PDB entry 5MPD | electron microscopy, 4.10 A resolution (low resolution: residue-level contacts below are approximate; hydrogen-bond / salt-bridge calls are withheld) | chains S and R of the 13 polymer chains in the assembly

# Chain S
Protein: 26S proteasome regulatory subunit RPN3
Source organism: Saccharomyces cerevisiae (strain ATCC 204508 / S288c)
UniProtKB: P40016 (RPN3_YEAST); numbering as in UniProt (aligned over 1-523)
Sequence (523 residues; each row starts with the number of its first residue):
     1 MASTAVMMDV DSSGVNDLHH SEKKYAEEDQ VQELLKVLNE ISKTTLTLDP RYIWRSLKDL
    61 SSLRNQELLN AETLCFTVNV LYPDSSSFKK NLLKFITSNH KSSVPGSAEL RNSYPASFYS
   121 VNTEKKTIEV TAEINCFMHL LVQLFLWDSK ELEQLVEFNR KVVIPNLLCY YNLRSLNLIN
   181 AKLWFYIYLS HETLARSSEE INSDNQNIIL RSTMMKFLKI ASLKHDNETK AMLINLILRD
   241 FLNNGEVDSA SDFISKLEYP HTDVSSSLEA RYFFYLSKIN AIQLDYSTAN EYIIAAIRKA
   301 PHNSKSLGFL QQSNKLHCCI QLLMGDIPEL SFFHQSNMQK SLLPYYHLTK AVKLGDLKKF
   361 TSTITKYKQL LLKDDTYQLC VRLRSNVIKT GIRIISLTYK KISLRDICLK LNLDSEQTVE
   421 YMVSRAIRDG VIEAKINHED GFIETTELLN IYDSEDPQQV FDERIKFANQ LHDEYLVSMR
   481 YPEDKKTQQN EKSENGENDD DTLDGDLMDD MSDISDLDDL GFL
Unresolved in the structure: 1-17, 493-523

# Chain R
Protein: 26S proteasome regulatory subunit RPN7
Source organism: Saccharomyces cerevisiae (strain ATCC 204508 / S288c)
UniProtKB: Q06103 (RPN7_YEAST); residues 1-429 here = UniProt positions 1-429
Sequence (429 residues; each row starts with the number of its first residue):
     1 MVDVEEKSQE VEYVDPTVNR VPNYEVSEKA FLLTQSKVSI EQRKEAAEFV LAKIKEEEMA
    61 PYYKYLCEEY LVNNGQSDLE HDEKSDSLNE WIKFDQELYN ELCKKNESKI KELNEKIQKL
   121 EEDDEGELEQ AQAWINLGEY YAQIGDKDNA EKTLGKSLSK AISTGAKIDV MLTIARLGFF
   181 YNDQLYVKEK LEAVNSMIEK GGDWERRNRY KTYYGIHCLA VRNFKEAAKL LVDSLATFTS
   241 IELTSYESIA TYASVTGLFT LERTDLKSKV IDSPELLSLI STTAALQSIS SLTISLYASD
   301 YASYFPYLLE TYANVLIPCK YLNRHADFFV REMRRKVYAQ LLESYKTLSL KSMASAFGVS
   361 VAFLDNDLGK FIPNKQLNCV IDRVNGIVET NRPDNKNAQY HLLVKQGDGL LTKLQKYGAA
   421 VRLTGSDRV
Unresolved in the structure: 1-19, 71-94, 425-429

# Chain S / chain R interface
Pairs across the interface (38; chain S residue first):
  R298(S) - Q415(R)
  R298(S) - K416(R)
  H302(S) - K416(R)
  L397(S) - I372(R)
  L397(S) - K375(R)
  T398(S) - G369(R)
  T398(S) - I372(R)
  T398(S) - V380(R)
  T398(S) - I381(R)
  Y399(S) - D365(R)
  Y399(S) - I381(R)
  Y399(S) - R383(R)
  K400(S) - I381(R)
  K400(S) - D382(R)
  K400(S) - E389(R)
  K401(S) - I381(R)
  K401(S) - D382(R)
  K401(S) - R383(R)
  K401(S) - V384(R)
  K401(S) - N385(R)
  I402(S) - R383(R)
  F442(S) - V384(R)
  N450(S) - P393(R)
  N450(S) - N397(R)
  I451(S) - N397(R)
  Y452(S) - K396(R)
  Y452(S) - N397(R)
  Y452(S) - Y400(R)
  P457(S) - Y400(R)
  V460(S) - Y400(R)
  F461(S) - Y400(R)
  R464(S) - V404(R)
  F467(S) - L411(R)
  L471(S) - Q415(R)
  L471(S) - R422(R)
  E474(S) - R422(R)
  Y475(S) - R422(R)
  S478(S) - R422(R)
Also at the interface, not in a pair above, chain S (22 interface residues in all): L449
Also at the interface, not in a pair above, chain R (25 interface residues in all): P373, C379, N395, H401, D408

# Summary
The interface between chain S and chain R involves 22 residues on one side and 25 on the other.
Here chain S is 26S proteasome regulatory subunit RPN3 and chain R is 26S proteasome regulatory subunit RPN7,
both from Saccharomyces cerevisiae (strain ATCC 204508 / S288c). Entry 5MPD (26S proteasome in presence of ATP
(s1)) was determined by electron microscopy (same publication as 5MP9, 5MPA, 5MPB, 5MPC and 5MPE).
